Entry 9GA4 (electron microscopy, 3.70 A resolution); this record covers chains A and F of the 6 polymer chains in the assembly.

== Chain A ==
Protein: UvrABC system protein A
Organism: Mycobacterium tuberculosis
UniProt: P9WQK7 (UVRA_MYCTU); residues 1-972 here = UniProt positions 1-972
Amino-acid sequence (993 residues; row label = number of the first residue in the row; numbers below 1 keep their minus sign (Met-20 is residue -20)):
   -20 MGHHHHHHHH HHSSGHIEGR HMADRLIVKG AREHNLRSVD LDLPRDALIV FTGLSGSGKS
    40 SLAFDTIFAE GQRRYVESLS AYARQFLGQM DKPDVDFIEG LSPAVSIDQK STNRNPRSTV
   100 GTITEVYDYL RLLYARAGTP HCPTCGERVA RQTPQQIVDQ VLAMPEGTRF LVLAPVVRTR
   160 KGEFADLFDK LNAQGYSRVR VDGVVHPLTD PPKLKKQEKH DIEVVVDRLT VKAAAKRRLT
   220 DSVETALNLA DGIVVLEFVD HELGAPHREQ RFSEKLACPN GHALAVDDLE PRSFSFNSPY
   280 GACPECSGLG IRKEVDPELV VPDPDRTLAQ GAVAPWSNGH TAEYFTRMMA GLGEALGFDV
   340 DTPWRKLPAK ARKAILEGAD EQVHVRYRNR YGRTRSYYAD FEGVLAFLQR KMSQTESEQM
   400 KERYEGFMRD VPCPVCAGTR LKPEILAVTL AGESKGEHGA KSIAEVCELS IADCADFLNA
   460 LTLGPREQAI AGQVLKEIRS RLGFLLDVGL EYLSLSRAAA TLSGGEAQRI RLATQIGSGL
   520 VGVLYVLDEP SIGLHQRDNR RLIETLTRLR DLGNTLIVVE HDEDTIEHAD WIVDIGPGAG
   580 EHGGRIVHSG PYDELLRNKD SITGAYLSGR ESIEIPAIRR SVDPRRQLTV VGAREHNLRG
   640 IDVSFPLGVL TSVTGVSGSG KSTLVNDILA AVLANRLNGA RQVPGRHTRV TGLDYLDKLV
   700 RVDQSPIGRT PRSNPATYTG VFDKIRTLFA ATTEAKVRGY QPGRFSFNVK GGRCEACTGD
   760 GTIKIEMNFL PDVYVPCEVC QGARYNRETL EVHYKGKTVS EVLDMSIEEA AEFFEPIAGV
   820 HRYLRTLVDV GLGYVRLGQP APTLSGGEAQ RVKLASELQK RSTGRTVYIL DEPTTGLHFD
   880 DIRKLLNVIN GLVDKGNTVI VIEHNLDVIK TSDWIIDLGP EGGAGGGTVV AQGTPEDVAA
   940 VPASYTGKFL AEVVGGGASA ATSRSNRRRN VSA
Not modelled in the structure: -20 to 0, 122-130, 253-266, 433-439, 763-773, 954-972
Sequence notes: initiating methionine (-20); expression tag (-19 to 0)
Ion coordination: Zn2+ site 1: Cys282, Cys285, Cys412, Cys415; Zn2+ site 2: Cys753, Cys756, Cys776, Cys779

== Chain F ==
Molecule: 42-nt DNA strand
Sequence (42 nucleotides; each row starts with the number of its first residue; a row labelled like 23A-23E holds insertion residues (23A, then the next letters in order)):
     1 TAGTCACATC AGTGATCAGT GGT
23A-23E TCCGG
    24 AACCACTGAT CACT
Not modelled in the structure: 23A-23E

== Chain A / chain F interface ==
Residue-residue contacts (31):
  Arg93(A) with DG22(F), hydrogen bond to the base
  Gly318(A) with DG14(F), phosphate contact
  His319(A) with DG14(F), hydrogen bond to the phosphate; DA15(F), phosphate contact
  Arg369(A) with DG12(F), base contact; DT13(F), hydrogen bond to the base
  Tyr370(A) with DT13(F), hydrogen bond to the base; DG14(F), hydrogen bond to the base
  Arg372(A) with DG14(F), base contact
  Arg374(A) with DA15(F), phosphate contact
  Glu395(A) with DT16(F), phosphate contact
  Ser396(A) with DA15(F), phosphate contact; DT16(F), hydrogen bond to the phosphate
  Gly678(A) with DT13(F), phosphate contact; DG14(F), phosphate contact
  Arg680(A) with DG14(F), sugar contact; DA15(F), salt bridge to the phosphate
  Pro710(A) with DT20(F), phosphate contact; DG21(F), phosphate contact
  Arg711(A) with DA18(F), base contact; DT20(F), hydrogen bond to the base
  Lys723(A) with DC10(F), salt bridge to the phosphate
  Ile816(A) with DC10(F), phosphate contact
  Ala817(A) with DC10(F), hydrogen bond to the phosphate
  Gly818(A) with DC10(F), hydrogen bond to the phosphate
  Tyr822(A) with DA11(F), hydrogen bond to the phosphate
  Lys852(A) with DG12(F), sugar contact
  Ser855(A) with DG12(F), phosphate contact
  Glu856(A) with DG12(F), phosphate contact
  Lys859(A) with DA11(F), hydrogen bond to the phosphate; DG12(F), salt bridge to the phosphate
Other interface residues (no listed pair), chain A (29 interface residues in all): Thr320, Glu397, Gln398, Ala679, Arg708, Thr709, Arg821

== Overview ==
Chain A and chain F form an interface of 29 and 11 residues respectively, with 11 hydrogen bonds and 3 salt
bridges. Among the polar pairs are Arg93(A)-DG22(F), Arg369(A)-DT13(F) and Tyr370(A)-DT13(F). Cys282(A),
Cys285(A), Cys412(A) and Cys415(A) form the Zn2+ site 1.
Here chain A is UvrABC system protein A (Mycobacterium tuberculosis) and chain F is a 42-nt DNA strand. Entry
9GA4 (MtUvrA2UvrB2 bound to damaged oligonucleotide) was determined by electron microscopy, deposited together
with 9GA2, 9GA3 and 9GA5.
